PDB entry 9F9T | electron microscopy, 2.31 A resolution | chains J and Z of the 28 polymer chains in the assembly

Chain J:
Protein: Putative proteasome beta 3 subunit
Source organism: Trypanosoma cruzi
UniProt: A0A2V2UWV1 (A0A2V2UWV1_TRYCR); numbering as in UniProt (aligned over 1-205)
Amino-acid sequence (205 residues; numbered 1 to 205; the number before each row is that of its first residue):
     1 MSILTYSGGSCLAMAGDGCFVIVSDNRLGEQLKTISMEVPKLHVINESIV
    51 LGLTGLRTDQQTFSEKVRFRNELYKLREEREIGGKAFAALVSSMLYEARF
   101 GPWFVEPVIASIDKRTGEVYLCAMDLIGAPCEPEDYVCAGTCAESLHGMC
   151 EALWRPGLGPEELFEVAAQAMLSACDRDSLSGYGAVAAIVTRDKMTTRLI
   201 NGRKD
Unresolved in the structure: 1

Chain Z:
Protein: Proteasome subunit beta
Source organism: Trypanosoma cruzi
UniProt: A0A2V2V5A7 (A0A2V2V5A7_TRYCR); residues 1-311 here = UniProt positions 1-311
Amino-acid sequence (311 residues; row label = number of the first residue in the row):
     1 MIADFESVLRTDFSLDDCPRIGPFTWHNVPGLDGSDEGDEWDAPMLSSYG
    51 SIEIRPRRNDDFRVIPSTGEMLTEDPLSTSNRLQTDMRMWKLMKTCPVPR
   101 SVPKLDMKKGTTTLGFHFDGGIILAVDSRASSGQYISSQTVMKVLEINEY
   151 LLGTMAGGAADCQYWERVLGMECRLWELRNNCRISVAAASKILANITYSY
   201 RNYGLSMGTMVAGWDQFGPSLYYVDDKGTRVKHELFSVGSGSIYAYGVLD
   251 QGYRKNLTVEEACELARRSIFHATYRDGASGGIVTVYHVHQGGWTQISRD
   301 DQTKLYDRYVL
Unresolved in the structure: 1-110, 311
Sequence notes: conflict Ile-54 (Thr in A0A2V2V5A7)

Chain J / chain Z interface:
Contacting residue pairs (44):
  Leu-32(J) / Gly-133(Z)
  Leu-32(J) / Arg-276(Z)
  Leu-32(J) / Asp-277(Z)
  Leu-32(J) / Gly-278(Z)  hydrogen bond (backbone-backbone)
  Leu-32(J) / Ala-279(Z)  hydrophobic
  Lys-33(J) / Ile-243(Z)
  Lys-33(J) / Tyr-244(Z)
  Lys-33(J) / Arg-276(Z)
  Thr-34(J) / Arg-276(Z)  hydrogen bond (backbone-side chain)
  Ile-35(J) / Arg-276(Z)  hydrogen bond (backbone-side chain)
  Met-37(J) / Tyr-275(Z)
  Met-37(J) / Arg-276(Z)
  Thr-141(J) / Gln-134(Z)  hydrogen bond (backbone-side chain)
  Ser-145(J) / Tyr-135(Z)
  Asp-176(J) / Ile-136(Z)
  Arg-177(J) / Gln-134(Z)
  Arg-177(J) / Tyr-135(Z)
  Arg-177(J) / Ile-136(Z)  hydrogen bond (backbone-backbone)
  Arg-177(J) / Ser-137(Z)  hydrogen bond (side chain-backbone)
  Asp-178(J) / Gln-134(Z)
  Asp-178(J) / Ile-136(Z)
  Ser-179(J) / Ser-131(Z)  hydrogen bond
  Ser-179(J) / Gly-133(Z)
  Ser-179(J) / Gln-134(Z)  hydrogen bond (side chain-backbone)
  Ser-179(J) / Ile-136(Z)
  Ser-179(J) / Gly-278(Z)
  Leu-180(J) / Gln-134(Z)
  Tyr-183(J) / Thr-274(Z)
  Tyr-183(J) / Tyr-275(Z)  hydrogen bond (side chain-backbone)
  Arg-203(J) / Gln-139(Z)
  Arg-203(J) / Gly-282(Z)
  Arg-203(J) / Asp-301(Z)  salt bridge
  Arg-203(J) / Gln-302(Z)  hydrogen bond
  Arg-203(J) / Thr-303(Z)  hydrogen bond
  Lys-204(J) / Tyr-275(Z)
  Lys-204(J) / Gln-302(Z)  hydrogen bond (backbone-side chain)
  Lys-204(J) / Thr-303(Z)  hydrogen bond (backbone-side chain)
  Lys-204(J) / Tyr-306(Z)
  Asp-205(J) / Arg-129(Z)  salt bridge
  Asp-205(J) / Gln-139(Z)
  Asp-205(J) / Thr-274(Z)
  Asp-205(J) / Gly-281(Z)
  Asp-205(J) / Gly-282(Z)  hydrogen bond (side chain-backbone)
  Asp-205(J) / Gln-302(Z)  hydrogen bond (backbone-side chain)
Interface residues without a listed pair, chain J (18 interface residues in all): Ser-36, Gly-202
Interface residues without a listed pair, chain Z (24 interface residues in all): Ser-138, Ser-280

Summary:
18 residues of chain J face 24 of chain Z across their interface; the contacts include 15 hydrogen bonds and 2
salt bridges. Polar pairs include Arg-203(J)/Asp-301(Z), Asp-205(J)/Arg-129(Z) and Thr-34(J)/Arg-276(Z).
Here chain J is Putative proteasome beta 3 subunit and chain Z is Proteasome subunit beta, both from
Trypanosoma cruzi. Entry 9F9T (CryoEM structure of native Trypanosoma cruzi apo proteasome 20S subunit) was
determined by electron microscopy (same publication as 9F9P).
